5H05 - chain A; structure by X-ray diffraction, 2.55 A resolution.

== Chain A ==
Protein: AmyP
Source organism: marine metagenome
Notes: engineered mutation(s): E221Q
Sequence (640 residues; row label = number of the first residue in the row; numbering starts at 0):
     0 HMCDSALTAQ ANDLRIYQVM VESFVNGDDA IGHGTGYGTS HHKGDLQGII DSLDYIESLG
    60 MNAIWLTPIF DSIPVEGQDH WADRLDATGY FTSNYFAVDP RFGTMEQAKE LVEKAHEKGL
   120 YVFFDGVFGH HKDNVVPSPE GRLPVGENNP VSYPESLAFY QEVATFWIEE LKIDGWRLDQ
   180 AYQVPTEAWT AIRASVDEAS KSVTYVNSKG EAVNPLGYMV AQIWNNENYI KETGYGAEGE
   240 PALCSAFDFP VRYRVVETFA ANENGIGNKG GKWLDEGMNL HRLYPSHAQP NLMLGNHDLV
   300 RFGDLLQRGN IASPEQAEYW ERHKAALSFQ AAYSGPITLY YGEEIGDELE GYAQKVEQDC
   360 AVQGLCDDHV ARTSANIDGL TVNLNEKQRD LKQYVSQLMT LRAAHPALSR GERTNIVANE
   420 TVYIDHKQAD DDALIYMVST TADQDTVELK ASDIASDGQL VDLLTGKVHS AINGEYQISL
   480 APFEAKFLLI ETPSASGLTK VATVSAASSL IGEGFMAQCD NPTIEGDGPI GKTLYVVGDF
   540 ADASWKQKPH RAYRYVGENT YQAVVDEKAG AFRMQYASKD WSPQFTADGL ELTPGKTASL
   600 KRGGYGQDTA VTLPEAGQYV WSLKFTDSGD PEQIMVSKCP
Disordered / not traced: 497-639
Disulfide bonds: Cys-2/Cys-243, Cys-359/Cys-365
Metal / ion sites: Ca2+ site 1: Asn-25, Asp-27, Ile-30, Lys-42, Asp-44; Ca2+ site 2: Asp-303, Glu-347, Leu-348, Tyr-351
Reported in the primary citation:
  - binding site for alpha-D-glucopyranose: Tyr-36, Leu-84, His-129, Gln-179, Asp-367, His-368

== Overview ==
The Ca2+ site 1 is built by Asn-25, Asp-27, Ile-30, Lys-42 and Asp-44. The Ca2+ site 2 is built by Asp-303,
Glu-347, Leu-348 and Tyr-351. From the paper: a binding site for alpha-D-glucopyranose at Tyr-36, Leu-84 and
His-129 among others.
Chain A is AmyP (marine metagenome); the structure, Crystal structure of AmyP E221Q in complex with
MALTOTRIOSE, was determined by X-ray diffraction, deposited together with 5H06.
